8UBB - chains E and I of the 9 polymer chains in the assembly; structure by electron microscopy, 3.23 A resolution.

# Chain E
Molecule: Avd
Organism: Bordetella phage BPP-1
Reference sequence: chimeric construct of Q775D7, Q9FA38: residues 1-124 from Q775D7 (Q775D7_BPBPP) positions 1-124 (same numbers); residues 125-290 from Q9FA38 positions 5-170 (UniProt number = residue number - 120)
Sequence (290 residues; numbered 1 to 290; the number before each row is that of its first residue):
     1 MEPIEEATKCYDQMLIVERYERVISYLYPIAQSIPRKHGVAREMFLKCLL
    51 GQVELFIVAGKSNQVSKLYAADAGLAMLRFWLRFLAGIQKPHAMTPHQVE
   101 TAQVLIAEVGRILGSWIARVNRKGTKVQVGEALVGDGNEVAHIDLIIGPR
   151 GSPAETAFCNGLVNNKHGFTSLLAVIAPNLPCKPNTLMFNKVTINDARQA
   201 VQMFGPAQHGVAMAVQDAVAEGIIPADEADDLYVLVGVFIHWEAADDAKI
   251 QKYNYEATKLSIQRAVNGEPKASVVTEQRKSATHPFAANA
Disordered / not traced: 1-11, 122-290

# Chain I
Molecule: Diversity-generating retroelement (DGR) RNA Sp
Sequence (140 nucleotides; numbered 1 to 140; the number before each row is that of its first residue):
     1 CAUGGCUCUGCCAACGCUACGGCUUGGCGGGCUGGCCUUUCCUCAAUAGG
    51 UGGUCAGCCGGUUCUGUCCUGCUUCGGCGAACACGUUACACGGUUCGGCA
   101 AAACGUCGAUUACUGAAAAUGGAAAGGCGGGGCCGACUUC
Disordered / not traced: 1-2, 34-46, 57-58, 140

# How chain E and chain I interact
Pairs across the interface (33; chain E residue first):
  Pro29(E) - G16(I)  sugar contact
  Gln32(E) - U24(I)  hydrogen bond to the sugar
  Ser33(E) - G16(I)  hydrogen bond to the base
  Ser33(E) - C17(I)  sugar contact
  Ser33(E) - C23(I)  hydrogen bond to the sugar
  Ser33(E) - U24(I)  sugar contact
  Ile34(E) - C23(I)  sugar contact
  Ile34(E) - U24(I)  sugar contact
  Pro35(E) - C23(I)  phosphate contact
  Pro35(E) - U24(I)  sugar contact
  Arg36(E) - U7(I)  phosphate contact
  Arg36(E) - C8(I)  base contact
  Arg36(E) - C23(I)  phosphate contact
  Arg36(E) - U24(I)  salt bridge to the phosphate
  Arg36(E) - U25(I)  salt bridge to the phosphate
  Lys37(E) - U7(I)  hydrogen bond to the base
  Gly39(E) - U7(I)  base contact
  Val40(E) - U7(I)  hydrogen bond to the base
  Arg42(E) - U24(I)  sugar contact
  Arg42(E) - U25(I)  salt bridge to the phosphate
  Leu85(E) - A19(I)  base contact
  Ala86(E) - A19(I)  base contact
  Gly87(E) - A19(I)  base contact
  Lys90(E) - G21(I)  hydrogen bond to the base
  His92(E) - A19(I)  stacking on the base
  His92(E) - G21(I)  hydrogen bond to the base
  Met94(E) - A19(I)  hydrogen bond to the base
  Thr95(E) - U18(I)  phosphate contact
  Thr95(E) - A19(I)  base contact
  Pro96(E) - A19(I)  base contact
  His97(E) - U18(I)  salt bridge to the phosphate
  Gln98(E) - C17(I)  hydrogen bond to the phosphate
  Gln98(E) - U18(I)  phosphate contact
Interface residues without a listed pair, chain E (25 interface residues in all): Tyr26, Ile30, His38, Ala41, Ala93

# Overview
The interface between chain E and chain I involves 25 residues on one side and 10 on the other, with 9
hydrogen bonds, 4 salt bridges and 1 aromatic stacking contact. Among the polar pairs are Ser33(E)-G16(I),
Lys37(E)-U7(I) and Val40(E)-U7(I).
Here chain E is Avd (Bordetella phage BPP-1) and chain I is Diversity-generating retroelement (DGR) RNA Sp.
Entry 8UBB (Diversity-generating retroelement (DGR) ribonucleoprotein reverse transcriptase - Active State
(N-empty) 1b) was determined by electron microscopy, deposited together with 8UB7, 8UB8, 8UB9, 8UBA, 8UBC,
8UBD, 8UBE and 8UBF.
